PDB entry 9UUU | electron microscopy, 3.17 A resolution | chains C and E of the 6 polymer chains in the assembly

# Chain C
Protein: Na(+)-translocating NADH-quinone reductase subunit C
Source organism: Vibrio cholerae O395
Notes: EC 7.2.1.1
UniProt: A5F5Y7 (NQRC_VIBC3); residue numbers follow UniProt; this construct covers 1-257
Sequence (257 residues; each row starts with the number of its first residue):
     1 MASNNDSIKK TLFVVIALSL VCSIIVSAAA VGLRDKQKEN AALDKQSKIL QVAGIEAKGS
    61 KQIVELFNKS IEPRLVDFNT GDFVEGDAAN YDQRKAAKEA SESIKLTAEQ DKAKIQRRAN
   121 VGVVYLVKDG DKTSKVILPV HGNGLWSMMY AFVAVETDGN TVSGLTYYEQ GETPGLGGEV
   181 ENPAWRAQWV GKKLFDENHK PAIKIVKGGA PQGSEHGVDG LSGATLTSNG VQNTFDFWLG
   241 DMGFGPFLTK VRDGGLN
Disordered / not traced: 1-5, 257
Ligand contacts:
  - Ca2+ (CA): A97, H141, Y150
  - FMN (flavin mononucleotide): L145, W146, E172, T173, L176, G177, K207, G223, A224, T225, L226, T227
Swiss-Prot annotation at these positions:
  - modified residue: T225 (FMN phosphoryl threonine)
  - mutagenesis: H216 (H216L: Decrease in FMN binding), T225 (T225L: Loss of FMN binding)

# Chain E
Protein: Na(+)-translocating NADH-quinone reductase subunit E
Source organism: Vibrio cholerae O395
Notes: EC 7.2.1.1
UniProt: A5F5Y5 (NQRE_VIBC3); residue numbers follow UniProt; this construct covers 1-198
Sequence (198 residues; row label = number of the first residue in the row):
     1 MEHYISLLVK SIFIENMALS FFLGMCTFLA VSKKVKTSFG LGIAVIVVLT ISVPVNNLVY
    61 NLVLKPDALV EGVDLSFLNF ITFIGVIAAL VQILEMILDR FFPPLYNALG IFLPLITVNC
   121 AIFGGVSFMV QRDYSFAESV VYGFGSGVGW MLAIVALAGI REKMKYSDVP PGLRGLGITF
   181 ITAGLMALGF MSFSGVQL
Ligand contacts: 2Fe-2S cluster (FES): G24, M25, C26, V118, C120
Reported in the primary citation:
  - binding site for 2Fe-2S cluster: V118, C120 (from molecular simulation)

# Chain C / chain E interface
Pairs across the interface (6; chain C residue first):
  S27(C) with F77(E)
  A30(C) with F77(E), hydrophobic
  R34(C) with D74(E), salt bridge; F77(E)
  W146(C) with S194(E); G195(E)
Interface residues without a listed pair, chain C (5 interface residues in all): V26

# Overview
The interface between chain C and chain E involves 5 residues on one side and 4 on the other; the contacts
include 1 salt bridge. The salt-bridged pair is R34(C)-D74(E). Bound to chain C: flavin mononucleotide and
Ca2+. Chain E binds 2Fe-2S cluster. The paper reports a binding site for 2Fe-2S cluster at V118(E) and
C120(E).
Chain C is Na(+)-translocating NADH-quinone reductase subunit C and chain E is Na(+)-translocating
NADH-quinone reductase subunit E, both from Vibrio cholerae O395; the structure, Cryo-EM structure of
Na+-translocating NADH-ubiquinone oxidoreductase from Vibrio cholerae reduced by NADH, was determined by
electron microscopy (same publication as 9U5G, 9UD3, 9UD4, 9UD5, 9UD6, 9UD8 and 4 further entries).
